Entry 3E7Y (X-ray diffraction, 1.60 A resolution); this record covers chains A and B.

Chain A:
Name: Insulin A chain
Organism: Homo sapiens
UniProtKB: P01308 (INS_HUMAN); residues 1-21 here correspond to UniProt positions 90-110 (UniProt number = residue number + 89)
Sequence (21 residues; numbered 1 to 21; the number before each row is that of its first residue):
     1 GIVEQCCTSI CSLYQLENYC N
Disulfide bonds: Cys-6/Cys-11

Chain B:
Name: Insulin B chain
Organism: Homo sapiens
UniProtKB: P01308 (INS_HUMAN); residues 1-29 here correspond to UniProt positions 25-53 (UniProt number = residue number + 24)
Sequence (29 residues; row label = number of the first residue in the row):
     1 FVNQHLCGSH LVEALYLVCG ERGFFYTPK
Ion coordination: Zn2+ near His-10 (its only coordinating residue here)

How chain A and chain B interact:
Contacting residue pairs (35; chain A residue first):
  Ile-2(A) / Leu-11(B)  hydrophobic
  Ile-2(A) / Leu-15(B)  hydrophobic
  Glu-4(A) / Lys-29(B)  salt bridge
  Cys-6(A) / Gln-4(B)
  Cys-6(A) / His-5(B)
  Cys-6(A) / Leu-6(B)  hydrogen bond (backbone-backbone)
  Cys-7(A) / His-5(B)  hydrogen bond (backbone-side chain)
  Cys-7(A) / Leu-6(B)
  Cys-7(A) / Cys-7(B)  disulfide
  Thr-8(A) / His-5(B)
  Ser-9(A) / His-5(B)  hydrogen bond (backbone-side chain)
  Ile-10(A) / Asn-3(B)
  Ile-10(A) / Gln-4(B)
  Ile-10(A) / His-5(B)
  Cys-11(A) / Asn-3(B)
  Cys-11(A) / Gln-4(B)  hydrogen bond (backbone-backbone)
  Ser-12(A) / Asn-3(B)
  Leu-13(A) / Phe-1(B)  hydrophobic
  Leu-13(A) / Val-18(B)
  Tyr-14(A) / Phe-1(B)
  Leu-16(A) / Leu-11(B)  hydrophobic
  Leu-16(A) / Ala-14(B)  hydrophobic
  Leu-16(A) / Leu-15(B)
  Glu-17(A) / Val-18(B)
  Glu-17(A) / Arg-22(B)  salt bridge
  Tyr-19(A) / Leu-15(B)  hydrophobic
  Tyr-19(A) / Phe-24(B)
  Tyr-19(A) / Phe-25(B)  hydrogen bond (backbone-backbone)
  Cys-20(A) / Cys-19(B)  disulfide
  Cys-20(A) / Arg-22(B)
  Cys-20(A) / Gly-23(B)
  Asn-21(A) / Arg-22(B)
  Asn-21(A) / Gly-23(B)  hydrogen bond (backbone-backbone)
  Asn-21(A) / Phe-24(B)
  Asn-21(A) / Phe-25(B)
Also at the interface, not in a pair above, chain A (18 interface residues in all): Val-3, Asn-18
Also at the interface, not in a pair above, chain B (20 interface residues in all): Val-2, Tyr-26, Thr-27, Pro-28
Inter-chain disulfides: Cys-7(A)/Cys-7(B), Cys-20(A)/Cys-19(B)

In short:
Chain A and chain B form an interface of 18 and 20 residues respectively; the contacts include 2 disulfide
bonds, 6 hydrogen bonds and 2 salt bridges. Polar contacts include Glu-4(A)/Lys-29(B), Glu-17(A)/Arg-22(B) and
Cys-7(A)/His-5(B).
Chain A is Insulin A chain and chain B is Insulin B chain, both from Homo sapiens; the structure, Structure of
human insulin, was determined by X-ray diffraction.
